Entry 7WY0 (electron microscopy, 2.83 A resolution); this record covers chains A and C of the 5 polymer chains in the assembly.

# Chain A
Molecule: Engineered G alpha 13 subunit
Source organism: Homo sapiens
Sequence (355 residues; each row starts with the number of its first residue; note: 16 numbers in that range are skipped by the numbering (no residue carries them; nothing is unmodelled there)):
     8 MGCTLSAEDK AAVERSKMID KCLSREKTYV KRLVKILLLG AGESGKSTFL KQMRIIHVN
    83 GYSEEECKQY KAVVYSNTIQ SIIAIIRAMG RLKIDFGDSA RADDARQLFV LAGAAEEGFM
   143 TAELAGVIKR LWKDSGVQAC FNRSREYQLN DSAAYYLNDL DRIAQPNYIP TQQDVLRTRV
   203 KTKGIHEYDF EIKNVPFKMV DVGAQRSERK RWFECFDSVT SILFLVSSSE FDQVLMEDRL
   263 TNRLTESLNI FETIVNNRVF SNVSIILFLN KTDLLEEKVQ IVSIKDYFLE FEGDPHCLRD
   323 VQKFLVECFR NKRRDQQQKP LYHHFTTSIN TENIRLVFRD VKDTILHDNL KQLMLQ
Unresolved in the structure: 8-11, 83-204, 225-228, 254-265, 337-340

# Chain C
Molecule: scFv16
Source organism: Homo sapiens
Notes: antibody fragment or engineered binder
Sequence (247 residues; numbered 2 to 249; 1 number in that range is skipped by the numbering (no residue carries it; nothing is unmodelled there); the number before each row is that of its first residue):
     2 VQLVESGGGL VQPGGSRKLS CSASGFAFSS FGMHWVRQAP EKGLEWVAYI SSGSGTIYYA
    62 DTVKGRFTIS RDDPKNTLFL QMTSLRSEDT AMYYCVRSIY YYGSSPFDFW GQGTTLTVS
   122 AGGGGSGGGG SGGGGSADIV MTQATSSVPV TPGESVSISC RSSKSLLHSN GNTYLYWFLQ
   182 RPGQSPQLLI YRMSNLASGV PDRFSGSGSG TAFTLTISRL EAEDVGVYYC MQHLEYPLTF
   242 GAGTKLEL
Unresolved in the structure: 122-137
Cystine bridges: Cys-161/Cys-231

# How chain A and chain C interact
Residue-residue contacts - 23 pairs, chain A then chain C:
  Leu-12(A) with His-169(C)
  Ser-13(A) with His-169(C); Asn-171(C), hydrogen bond; Tyr-175(C), hydrogen bond; Leu-235(C)
  Ala-14(A) with Tyr-237(C), hydrophobic
  Glu-15(A) with Tyr-175(C); Tyr-177(C), hydrogen bond; Arg-193(C), salt bridge; His-234(C), salt bridge
  Asp-16(A) with Asn-171(C), hydrogen bond
  Ala-18(A) with Tyr-50(C); Tyr-101(C), hydrophobic
  Ala-19(A) with Tyr-101(C)
  Glu-21(A) with Ser-52(C), hydrogen bond; Ser-53(C); Thr-57(C), hydrogen bond
  Arg-22(A) with Ser-31(C), hydrogen bond (side chain-backbone); Ile-100(C); Tyr-101(C); Tyr-102(C)
  Met-25(A) with Ser-53(C), hydrogen bond; Gly-54(C)
Interface residues without a listed pair, chain C (19 interface residues in all): Gly-56, Pro-107

# In short
10 residues of chain A and 19 residues of chain C are in contact, with 8 hydrogen bonds and 2 salt bridges.
Polar pairs include Glu-15(A)/Arg-193(C), Glu-15(A)/His-234(C) and Ser-13(A)/Asn-171(C).
Chain A is Engineered G alpha 13 subunit and chain C is scFv16, both from Homo sapiens; the structure,
GPR110/G13 complex, was determined by electron microscopy together with 7WXU, 7WXW, 7WZ7 and 7X2V from the
same study.
